Entry 6YWV (electron microscopy, 3.03 A resolution); this record covers chains A and B of the 43 polymer chains in the assembly.

Chain A:
Molecule: 23 S rRNA
Organism: Neurospora crassa OR74A
Sequence (3464 nucleotides; each row starts with the number of its first residue; note: 28 numbers in that range are skipped by the numbering (no residue carries them; nothing is unmodelled there); a row labelled like 1655A-1655Z holds insertion residues (1655A, then the next letters in order)):
     1 AAAUGUAAUGGAUAUAAAGCUUAUGUUUAUAUAUAUAGACAUAUAUAAGU
    51 AUAUAAAGAGACUACUACCAAUAGCUACACUAUGUAUUAAGGAGAGUAUA
   101 ACUUAAUUUAUGUUUAUGAUUUUAUCAUACCCCUAAAAAUGACACCGAGG
   151 AGCAAGGGUCGGGUUAGCAUCCUGGUUCGUACACCUUGGUGACCUAGGCU
   201 AGUACCAGGUCCCCCUCUAAGGGACUUGUCCCCCUCUAAGGGACUUGCGU
   251 CGGUCCUAUCCUAGGCCGAAUAGGUGAAUAAAUACUUACGGACGGCCUUG
   301 GUCUGUCCUAGAGGUUAUCAACAUAUGAACUCUUAGAGAAAUUACUUAAU
   351 AAACGAAGUGAAUUGAAAUAUCUUAUUAACUUCAGGAAAAGAAAUCAAAC
   401 GAGAUUCUAUGAUUAGUGUGAACGAAAAUAGAGCAGCCUAUUAAAAUAAG
   451 UAAAAUGGCUUUAAAGCUGUUUGAAUAUUGUGGGGAACCUUCCUCAAAGG
   501 CUAAAUAUAAUACAUGAGUUACAGAGAAAAGUACCGUGAGGGAAAGCUUU
   551 GAAAUAGUAGUUUUAUAAGCAGCUCAAGCAAUAAGAAAGCGAGAGCGUAC
   601 CUUUUGCAUAAUGGGUCACCAAGUUAAUUUUAGAUGCGAGCGAAUUUAUU
   651 UAUGUUUUUACUGAUUAAACAAUAUAAUGAAUCAUAAUUAUUUUUGUAAC
   701 GAGUAUUAGUAUUAAAUCUUAAUUUAAUAUUAGUAUAAGUUUUCAGUAUG
   751 GCGGCUACAUAGCAUAAUCUAUGCAGCCAGCCAAUAAUUGGAUUUCCAAU
   801 CCAAUUUCGGUAAUAAAUAGAUGUGCAUAGUUAAACCGAUCAUUAAAAUA
   851 AUGAAUAGUGUCUAAAGUUAGACCCGAAGCCUGGUGAUCUUACUAUAGUC
   901 AGGACUAUAAAGGUCCGAACGGGUUAUCGUUGCAAAGAUAUCCGAAGAAC
   951 UAUGGUAAGCGAGUGAAAGACAACACUGACUAGGAUAGCUGGUUUUCUGC
  1001 GAAACCUAUAAUAGUAGGCAAUUUAAGUAACAUCUUAGUAGGUACAGAAC
  1051 UUAAUCUCAGACAAGAUGUAGAUUUUCAUACCUAUGUUUAGGUAUGAAAU
  1101 GCAUUUUUUUUUGUAUACAUCGGGGGAUCGUGAAGAUUUUAUCGGUGAGU
  1151 AUGUAGACUCGGAAUGACAAAGAUGAAUCUUGAAUAAUCAGACAUAGAAU
  1201 GAUAAGGUUGUAUGUCAAAAGGGAAACAGCCCAGAACAAGAGUUAAGGUU
  1251 CCAAAAUUAUUAUUAAGUGAAAUAAAGAAAGUUUUUAUAUAAGUCGACAA
  1301 GAAGAUGGGCUUGGAAGCAGCCAUAAUUUAAAGAUCUCGUAACAGAGCAC
  1351 UUGUUAAAUCUUAAAAGCAUCGAAAAUUUAACGGAUCUAAAUAAUAUACC
  1401 GAAACCUUGUCCAUAUGUAACAUUAGUAAUAAUAUGCUAUUAAUGUUAUU
  1451 UGAUGGGGUAGCAGAACGUUGAGUGAAUCUUAGAUUUUUUUUUUAUAACU
  1501 AAAUAUAGAUGAUAACUCAAGUGAGAAUGGUGACAUGAGUAACAAAAAAG
  1551 AGUUUAAGGUACCUAAAAGGUAUCUUAGAGUCUCGCCUAAAGCUUAUGGC
  1601 UACGUCAAGUAACGGCCUCUAAGUUUAUAAUCUGAAGAUUAUGACGAUGA
  1651 GAAAA
1655A-1655Z UAACGCGCAGAAGUGCGCUGCUUUGA
1656A-1656B UA
  1676 CUU
  1687 AUGGUACCAACAUUUAAAAGUGAAAAUUGUGCAGGAAGGAUCAGUAUCCU
  1737 UUCAUUCUUAUGUGGGGGAGUGGACAAAACUGAACAGAGUGUAUCUGAAC
  1787 ACAGAUGAGUCCACACCCCCCCCCAUGUAAUGAAUGAAUGACAAACCGUA
  1837 CCUAGAAUCUGAAACAAGUAAGCUAGUAGAGAAUACGAAGGCGUGAAUGA
  1887 GAUAACAAUCAUAAAGGAACUCGGCAAACUAACUACCGUAACUUAGGGAU
  1937 AAGGAGAGCUCAUUAGUCUCGAUUAAUACGAGUAAAAAGGAAGAAGCAUG
  1987 GAAUAUUGUUGUACGACUGUUUAAUUAAAACAAAGCACUUUGCAAAAAGA
  2037 CGAUAAGUCUAAGUAUUGAGUGUGAUUUCUGCCCGAUGCCGGCUGGUUAA
  2087 CGAAUUUUCUAAAUUGAAAAAAAAUUUGGUUUCAGAGGAACCCCCGGUUA
  2137 AUGGCGGCCUUAGCGUGAGGGUCCUAAGGUAGCGAAAUGCCUUGGCCGUU
  2187 AAAUGCGGUCUUGCAUGAAUGAUGUAACGAUACAACAGCUGUCUCUAUGA
  2237 UUGACUCAGUGAAAUUGGAAUAACUGUGCAGAUACAGUUUACCUCUAGUU
  2287 AGACGAGAAGACCCUAUGCAGCUUUACUGUUACUAAUUAUUGAAUACGAU
  2337 UCUGAAAAUUUCCAGUGUAAAAGGUAAUCGAUAAGAUAUAAUUGAAACAC
  2387 CUUUAUUUUUCUAUCGUAUUAUUAAACCUUAAAUUAAGGAACAAUUGUUA
  2437 GAAGACAGUUUAUGCGGGGCACAGGCCCCAUAAAGAGUAAAUGGGUGUGU
  2487 CUAAAAUUUAUAAAUUUAUGUUUGCAAUUUUUUAUAGUGAUUAUAUAUCA
  2537 AAUCAUCUUUAUGCUAUUCAUAGAGUGUAUUUAUUAUAUUCCUUGGGUAC
  2587 AGUAUAAAAAUUAUAUAUGUAUUAAUUUACAUAUAUUUUUUCUAAGAAAU
  2637 UAGGUAAGAUUUUGUUUAUAGAGAAAUUAGAUGUAAAAAAAAAAUCUUAU
  2687 GAGGGCGGUAUUUAAUAAUCCGCUUCUAAUAUUUUUUUGUAGUUAUUAUU
  2737 AUAAAUUUAAUAAUAAUCAUGUUUAUUACUUAAAAAGCUUAAUGGCUUAA
  2787 UCUUGCCUUACUGUUUGAUUAACAACAAAUCUUACAGUCGCGUAAGCGGG
  2837 GCAUAGGAUCACAAGAUACAAAAAGGAAAGAUCUUGGAUUUUUGGAAAAG
  2887 CUACGCUAGGGAUAACAGGCUAAUUUGCGCAAGAGUGUACAAAAUGAGUG
  2937 CGCGGUUUGGCACCUCGAUGUCGGCUUGACUAAUCCUCAUGGAUGCAGAA
  2987 ACUAUGUAGGGUACGACUGUUCGUCGAUUAAAAAGUUACAUGAGCUGGGU
  3037 UAAAUACGUCGUGAGACAGUAUGGUUUCUAUCUUCUAGAGGGAAUUAGAA
  3087 UAUAAUAAGGAUUAACCUUUGUACGAAAGGAACAUGGGGUACUAUUGUUA
  3137 UACCUAGUUGUAUAACAGUUUUAUUAACCUCUGGUUUACCUGUUGUUUAU
  3187 GUGCCUUAUAUUAAUUUCAUGUGUGAUGCUCCGCAAGGAUAUUACAGGGA
  3237 UGUUACCGUCACUUGAGUAAAUACAAUAGCAUAAGCAUGGCAGGAAAGCU
  3287 AAGUUAGUCAAAAAUAAGUGCUGAAAGCAUAUAGGCACGAAAUUUACCUU
  3337 AAGAUAUUUCUUAAAUAUACGUAAGAAAAUAUUACGUUAAUAGGCUUAGU
  3387 UUGUAAUAAUCUAGAGAUUUUAAGGAACUAAGUACUAAUUUUAUAAAAAA
  3437 CUGAAUGAUUAAUAUAUCUUACAUUUUC
Not modelled in the structure: 1-4, 35-40, 121-309, 646-817, 1084-1089, 1126-1138, 1433-1437, 1655A-1655Z, 1656A-1656B, 1687, 1728-1828, 1918-1919, 1943-1980, 2066-2207, 2336-2398, 2449-2459, 2493-2504, 2525-2528, 2557-2579, 2599-2628, 2695-2703, 2738-2743, 3138-3147, 3194-3231, 3391-3407, 3460-3464
Metal / ion sites: Mg2+ site 1 near A105 (its only coordinating residue here); Mg2+ site 2 near A328 (its only coordinating residue here); Mg2+ site 3 near A335 (its only coordinating residue here); Mg2+ site 4: A335, G336; K+ site 1 near A367 (its only coordinating residue here); Mg2+ site 5 near G411 (its only coordinating residue here); K+ site 2 near A415 (its only coordinating residue here); Mg2+ site 6: A453, G466; Mg2+ site 7 near A453 (its only coordinating residue here); K+ site 3 near A465 (its only coordinating residue here); Mg2+ site 8: A486, A2859; Mg2+ site 9 near A497 (its only coordinating residue here); 99 more Mg2+ sites not listed; 19 more K+ sites not listed
Residues lining bound ligands:
  - NAD (nicotinamide-adenine-dinucleotide): A2755, G2757, U2759, U2760
  - spermine (SPM): U1249, U1250, C1251, A1270, A1271, C1382, G1383, G1384, A1385, U1392

Chain B:
Protein: 60S ribosomal protein L2
Organism: Neurospora crassa OR74A
UniProt: Q7SCX7 (Q7SCX7_NEUCR); residues 1-383 here = UniProt positions 1-383
Chain sequence (383 residues; numbered 1 to 383; the number before each row is that of its first residue):
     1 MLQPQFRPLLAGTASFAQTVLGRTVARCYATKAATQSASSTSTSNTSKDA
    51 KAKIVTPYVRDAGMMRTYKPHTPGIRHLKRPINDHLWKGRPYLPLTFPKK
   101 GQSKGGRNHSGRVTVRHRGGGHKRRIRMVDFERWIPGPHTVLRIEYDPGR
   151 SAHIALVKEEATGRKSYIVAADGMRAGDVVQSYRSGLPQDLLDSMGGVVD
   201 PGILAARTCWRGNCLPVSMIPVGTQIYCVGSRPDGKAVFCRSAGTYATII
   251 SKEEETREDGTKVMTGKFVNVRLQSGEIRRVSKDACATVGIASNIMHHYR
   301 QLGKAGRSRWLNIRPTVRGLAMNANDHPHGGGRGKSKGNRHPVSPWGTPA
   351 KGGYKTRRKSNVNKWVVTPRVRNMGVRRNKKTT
Not modelled in the structure: 1-53, 332-340, 380-383
Metal / ion sites: K+: Thr316 (shared with A2019(A), G2060(A) of chain A)

Chain A / chain B interface:
Pairs across the interface - 260 pairs, chain A then chain B:
  A892(A) with Arg107(B), hydrogen bond to the sugar; Arg314(B), hydrogen bond to the phosphate
  C893(A) with Gly105(B), sugar contact; Arg107(B), hydrogen bond to the sugar; Gly119(B), phosphate contact; Gly120(B), phosphate contact; Arg314(B), salt bridge to the phosphate
  U894(A) with Gly101(B), sugar contact; Gln102(B), sugar contact; Lys104(B), salt bridge to the phosphate; Gly119(B), phosphate contact; Gly120(B), hydrogen bond to the phosphate
  A895(A) with Lys100(B), phosphate contact; Gly101(B), phosphate contact; Lys104(B), salt bridge to the phosphate
  U896(A) with Lys123(B), salt bridge to the phosphate
  U906(A) with Lys69(B), hydrogen bond to the phosphate
  A907(A) with Tyr58(B), stacking on the base; Lys69(B), salt bridge to the phosphate
  A911(A) with Tyr58(B), sugar contact
  G912(A) with His71(B), hydrogen bond to the sugar; Thr72(B), phosphate contact
  G913(A) with Thr72(B), hydrogen bond to the phosphate; Pro73(B), base contact; Gly74(B), phosphate contact; Ile75(B), phosphate contact; Lys304(B), salt bridge to the phosphate; Ala305(B), hydrogen bond to the base; Gly306(B), hydrogen bond to the base
  U914(A) with Thr72(B), sugar contact
  A948(A) with Lys304(B), salt bridge to the phosphate; Ala305(B), base contact; Gly306(B), sugar contact; Arg309(B), hydrogen bond to the base; Trp310(B), hydrogen bond to the phosphate; Pro315(B), base contact
  G955(A) with Gln102(B), base contact
  U956(A) with Gln102(B), hydrogen bond to the sugar; Gly111(B), sugar contact
  A957(A) with Ser110(B), sugar contact; Gly111(B), sugar contact; Arg112(B), hydrogen bond to the phosphate
  A958(A) with Arg112(B), salt bridge to the phosphate
  G963(A) with Arg112(B), sugar contact
  U964(A) with Arg112(B), phosphate contact; Val113(B), hydrogen bond to the phosphate
  G965(A) with Arg314(B), salt bridge to the phosphate; Asp326(B), base contact
  A966(A) with Arg309(B), base contact; Arg314(B), salt bridge to the phosphate; Pro315(B), sugar contact; Val317(B), sugar contact
  A967(A) with Val317(B), base contact; Ala321(B), hydrogen bond to the sugar; Met322(B), base contact; Asp326(B), base contact
  G969(A) with Asn323(B), hydrogen bond to the phosphate; Asn325(B), base contact
  G978(A) with Asn325(B), base contact
  A1621(A) with Lys100(B), hydrogen bond to the sugar
  A1622(A) with Gly101(B), phosphate contact
  G1623(A) with Gly101(B), phosphate contact; Gln102(B), hydrogen bond to the phosphate
  U1639(A) with His109(B), phosphate contact
  U1640(A) with His109(B), phosphate contact
  G1689(A) with Pro91(B), sugar contact; Tyr92(B), hydrogen bond to the phosphate; Leu93(B), hydrogen bond to the sugar; Pro94(B), base contact; Lys165(B), salt bridge to the phosphate
  G1690(A) with Trp87(B), sugar contact; Gly89(B), base contact; Arg90(B), hydrogen bond to the base; Arg143(B), salt bridge to the phosphate
  C1693(A) with Arg90(B), hydrogen bond to the sugar
  G1717(A) with Lys88(B), salt bridge to the phosphate
  C1718(A) with Tyr68(B), phosphate contact; Arg80(B), sugar contact
  A1719(A) with Arg80(B), salt bridge to the phosphate; His122(B), base contact; Arg307(B), salt bridge to the phosphate; Trp310(B), stacking on the base; Leu311(B), sugar contact
  G1720(A) with Trp87(B), hydrogen bond to the base; Lys88(B), base contact; Gly89(B), hydrogen bond to the base; His122(B), sugar contact; Lys123(B), sugar contact; Arg124(B), salt bridge to the phosphate; Arg127(B), hydrogen bond to the sugar; Tyr146(B), hydrogen bond to the phosphate; Pro148(B), phosphate contact
  G1721(A) with Arg90(B), salt bridge to the phosphate; Pro91(B), phosphate contact; His122(B), base contact; Lys123(B), sugar contact; Arg124(B), phosphate contact; Arg125(B), hydrogen bond to the phosphate; Arg127(B), salt bridge to the phosphate
  A1722(A) with Arg90(B), salt bridge to the phosphate; Pro98(B), sugar contact; Lys100(B), hydrogen bond to the sugar; Lys123(B), hydrogen bond to the sugar; Arg125(B), salt bridge to the phosphate
  A1723(A) with Pro98(B), phosphate contact; Arg125(B), salt bridge to the phosphate
  U1930(A) with Arg76(B), hydrogen bond to the sugar
  A1931(A) with Pro70(B), phosphate contact
  G1932(A) with Thr56(B), hydrogen bond to the phosphate; Arg60(B), salt bridge to the phosphate; Lys69(B), sugar contact; Pro70(B), base contact; His71(B), sugar contact; Arg76(B), hydrogen bond to the base
  A2002(A) with Pro73(B), hydrogen bond to the base; His77(B), base contact
  C2003(A) with Pro73(B), base contact
  C2017(A) with Arg318(B), salt bridge to the phosphate; Ala321(B), sugar contact
  A2018(A) with Pro315(B), phosphate contact; Thr316(B), sugar contact; Val317(B), phosphate contact; Arg318(B), salt bridge to the phosphate
  A2019(A) with Ala305(B), sugar contact; Pro315(B), phosphate contact; Thr316(B), hydrogen bond to the phosphate
  A2020(A) with Leu302(B), phosphate contact; Gly303(B), hydrogen bond to the sugar; Lys304(B), sugar contact; Ala305(B), sugar contact; Ser308(B), hydrogen bond to the phosphate
  G2021(A) with Gln301(B), phosphate contact; Leu302(B), hydrogen bond to the phosphate
  A2023(A) with Arg377(B), sugar contact
  C2024(A) with Lys351(B), base contact; Gly375(B), phosphate contact; Arg378(B), hydrogen bond to the phosphate
  U2025(A) with Ala350(B), sugar contact; Lys351(B), sugar contact; Gly353(B), phosphate contact; Asn373(B), hydrogen bond to the phosphate; Met374(B), hydrogen bond to the phosphate; Gly375(B), hydrogen bond to the phosphate; Arg378(B), salt bridge to the phosphate
  U2026(A) with Gly353(B), phosphate contact; Tyr354(B), sugar contact; Lys355(B), phosphate contact; Thr356(B), hydrogen bond to the sugar; Arg372(B), salt bridge to the phosphate
  U2027(A) with Lys355(B), phosphate contact; Thr356(B), sugar contact; Arg357(B), phosphate contact; Arg370(B), salt bridge to the phosphate; Arg372(B), salt bridge to the phosphate
  G2028(A) with Val238(B), base contact; Phe239(B), base contact; Leu273(B), base contact; Gln274(B), base contact; Ser275(B), hydrogen bond to the base; Glu277(B), hydrogen bond to the sugar; Arg279(B), hydrogen bond to the phosphate; Arg357(B), salt bridge to the phosphate; Asn363(B), hydrogen bond to the sugar; Arg370(B), salt bridge to the phosphate
  C2029(A) with Val238(B), sugar contact; Phe239(B), sugar contact; Arg279(B), salt bridge to the phosphate; Arg357(B), salt bridge to the phosphate
  A2030(A) with Ser231(B), hydrogen bond to the phosphate; Arg232(B), salt bridge to the phosphate; Pro233(B), base contact; Val238(B), phosphate contact; Ser282(B), base contact; Trp365(B), hydrogen bond to the sugar
  A2031(A) with Arg232(B), hydrogen bond to the base
  A2032(A) with Arg358(B), sugar contact
  A2034(A) with Thr356(B), hydrogen bond to the sugar; Arg358(B), salt bridge to the phosphate
  G2035(A) with Thr114(B), hydrogen bond to the base; Val115(B), base contact; Trp346(B), sugar contact; Thr356(B), phosphate contact
  A2036(A) with Thr114(B), base contact; Trp346(B), sugar contact
  C2037(A) with Asn108(B), base contact; Thr114(B), sugar contact
  G2043(A) with His109(B), base contact
  U2044(A) with Asn108(B), hydrogen bond to the base; His109(B), hydrogen bond to the sugar
  C2045(A) with Ser103(B), phosphate contact; Gly106(B), sugar contact; Arg107(B), sugar contact; Asn108(B), sugar contact; Thr114(B), hydrogen bond to the base; Val115(B), sugar contact
  U2046(A) with Lys99(B), salt bridge to the phosphate; Ser103(B), phosphate contact; Val115(B), sugar contact; Arg118(B), hydrogen bond to the phosphate
  A2047(A) with Arg118(B), salt bridge to the phosphate
  A2048(A) with Phe97(B), base contact; Lys99(B), salt bridge to the phosphate; Ile126(B), sugar contact; Met128(B), base contact
  G2049(A) with Phe131(B), phosphate contact; Arg150(B), salt bridge to the phosphate; Arg241(B), salt bridge to the phosphate
  U2050(A) with Arg150(B), salt bridge to the phosphate; Lys236(B), base contact; Val238(B), hydrogen bond to the sugar; Phe239(B), sugar contact; Cys240(B), hydrogen bond to the sugar; Arg241(B), salt bridge to the phosphate; Ser242(B), phosphate contact
  A2051(A) with Cys240(B), hydrogen bond to the phosphate; Arg241(B), hydrogen bond to the phosphate; Ser242(B), hydrogen bond to the phosphate; Thr245(B), hydrogen bond to the phosphate; Gln274(B), sugar contact; Ser275(B), hydrogen bond to the sugar; Arg370(B), hydrogen bond to the base
  U2052(A) with Ser242(B), hydrogen bond to the sugar; Ala243(B), hydrogen bond to the sugar; Gly244(B), base contact; Gln274(B), base contact; Asn294(B), base contact; Ile295(B), hydrogen bond to the base; His297(B), base contact; His298(B), stacking on the base
  U2053(A) with Ser242(B), sugar contact; His297(B), salt bridge to the phosphate
  G2054(A) with Arg118(B), hydrogen bond to the phosphate
  A2055(A) with Arg118(B), salt bridge to the phosphate
  G2056(A) with Arg116(B), salt bridge to the phosphate; His117(B), salt bridge to the phosphate; Ser344(B), sugar contact; Pro345(B), phosphate contact; Ala350(B), sugar contact
  U2057(A) with Arg116(B), salt bridge to the phosphate; His327(B), salt bridge to the phosphate; His329(B), hydrogen bond to the phosphate; Pro342(B), sugar contact; Val343(B), sugar contact; Pro345(B), phosphate contact; Ala350(B), sugar contact; Lys351(B), hydrogen bond to the base
  G2058(A) with Arg318(B), phosphate contact; Gly319(B), hydrogen bond to the phosphate; Leu320(B), hydrogen bond to the phosphate; His329(B), salt bridge to the phosphate
  U2059(A) with Arg318(B), salt bridge to the phosphate; Leu320(B), phosphate contact
  G2060(A) with Arg318(B), hydrogen bond to the base
  A2061(A) with His77(B), hydrogen bond to the base
  U2062(A) with His77(B), sugar contact
  U2320(A) with Lys359(B), hydrogen bond to the phosphate
  A2321(A) with Lys359(B), salt bridge to the phosphate
  G2424(A) with Lys267(B), salt bridge to the phosphate
  G2425(A) with Lys364(B), sugar contact
  A2430(A) with Ser360(B), phosphate contact
Other interface residues (no listed pair), chain A (94 interface residues in all): G959, A968, A1692, U1716, C2022, A2212, C2308
Other interface residues (no listed pair), chain B (144 interface residues in all): Val59, Arg66, Gly121, Gly149, Ser151, Phe268, Met296, Arg300, Asn312, Thr348, Gly352, Val376

Summary:
The interface between chain A and chain B involves 94 residues on one side and 144 on the other; the contacts
include 74 hydrogen bonds, 51 salt bridges and 3 aromatic stacking contacts. Among the polar pairs are
G913(A)-Ala305(B), G913(A)-Gly306(B) and A948(A)-Arg309(B).
Here chain A is 23 S rRNA and chain B is 60S ribosomal protein L2, both from Neurospora crassa OR74A. Entry
6YWV (The structure of the Atp25 bound assembly intermediate of the mitoribosome from Neurospora crassa) was
determined by electron microscopy, deposited together with 6YW5, 6YWE, 6YWS, 6YWX and 6YWY.
